PDB entry 1ZZZ | X-ray diffraction, 1.90 A resolution | chain A

# Chain A
Protein: Trypsin
Organism: Bos taurus
Reference sequence: P00760 (TRY1_BOVIN); the construct lacks a stretch of the UniProt sequence and is renumbered around it, so the offset changes along the chain: 2-34 = UniProt 7-39; 37-67 = UniProt 40-70; 69-125 = UniProt 71-127; 127-130 = UniProt 128-131; 5 more segments
Sequence (237 residues; numbered 2 to 245 plus 3 insertion-coded residues; 10 numbers in that range are skipped by the numbering (no residue carries them; nothing is unmodelled there); the number before each row is that of its first residue):
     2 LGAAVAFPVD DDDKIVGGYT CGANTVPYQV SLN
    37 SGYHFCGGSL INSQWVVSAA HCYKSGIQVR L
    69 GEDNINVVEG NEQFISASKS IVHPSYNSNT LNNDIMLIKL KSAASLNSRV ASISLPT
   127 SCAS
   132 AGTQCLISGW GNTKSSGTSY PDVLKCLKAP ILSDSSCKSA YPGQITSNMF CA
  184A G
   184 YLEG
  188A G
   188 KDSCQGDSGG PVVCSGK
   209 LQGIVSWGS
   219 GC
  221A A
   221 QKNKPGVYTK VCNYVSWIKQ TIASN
Unresolved in the structure: 2-15
Disulfide bonds: Cys22-Cys157, Cys42-Cys58, Cys128-Cys232, Cys136-Cys201, Cys168-Cys182, Cys191-Cys220
Bound ions: Ca2+: Glu70, Asn72, Val75, Glu80
Ligand contacts: cvs1694 (0IV; 2-{(3S)-3-[(benzylsulfonyl)amino]-2-oxopiperidin-1-yl}-N-{(2S)-1-[(3R)-1-carbamimidoylpiperidin-3-yl]-3-oxopropan-2-yl}acetamide): His57, Leu99, Asp189, Ser190, Cys191, Gln192, Gly193, Asp194, Ser195, Val213, Ser214, Trp215, Gly216, Ser217, Gly219, Cys220, Gly226, Tyr228

# Summary
Ligands of chain A: cvs1694. Glu70, Asn72, Val75 and Glu80 form the Ca2+ site.
Chain A is Trypsin (Bos taurus); the structure, Trypsin inhibitors with rigid tripeptidyl aldehydes, was
determined by X-ray diffraction, deposited together with 1YYY, 1BA8, 1BB0 and 1CA8.
